4MDX - chains B and C of the 3 polymer chains in the assembly; structure by X-ray diffraction, 1.50 A resolution.

[Chain B]
Name: mRNA interferase EndoA
From: Bacillus subtilis subsp. subtilis
Notes: EC 3.1.-.-
UniProtKB: P96622 (ENDOA_BACSU); residues 1-116 here = UniProt positions 1-116
Amino-acid sequence (117 residues; each row starts with the number of its first residue; numbering starts at 0):
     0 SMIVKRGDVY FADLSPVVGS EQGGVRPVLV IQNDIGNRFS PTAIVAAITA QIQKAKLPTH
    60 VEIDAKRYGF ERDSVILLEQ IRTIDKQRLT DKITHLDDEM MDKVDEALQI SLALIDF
Disordered / not traced: 115-116
Sequence notes: expression tag (0)
Curated features (UniProtKB/Swiss-Prot):
  - site: Arg25 (Transition state stabilizer)
  - mutagenesis: Phe10 (F10A: Remains toxic in E.coli), Ser19 (S19A: Partially toxic in E.coli), Gln21 (Q21A: Not toxic in E.coli), Arg25 (R25A: Not toxic in E.coli, 50-fold decreased RNA-binding), Asn32 (N32A: Not toxic in E.coli), Thr48 (T48A: Not toxic in E.coli), Gln50 (Q50A: Remains toxic in E.coli), Lys53 (K53A: Not toxic in E.coli, 70-fold decreased RNA-binding), Leu56 (L56A: Not toxic in E.coli), His59 (H59A: Not toxic in E.coli), Arg71 (R71A: Remains toxic in E.coli), Ser73 (S73A: Not toxic in E.coli, 100-fold decreased RNA-binding), 3 further mutagenesis entries in UniProt
What the authors report for this chain:
  - binding site for RNA, mRNA (chain C): Phe10, Gly18, Ser19, Glu20, Gln21, Gly22, Arg25, Pro26, Asn32, Ile34, Phe38, Thr48, Ala49, Gln50, Lys53, Leu56, Pro57, His59, Glu70, Arg71, Ser73, Glu78, Gln79, Asp90
  - catalytic residues: Arg25 (proposed by the authors, not directly observed)
  - catalytic residues: Thr48
  - mutagenesis - R25A, N32A, T48A, K53A, H59A, S73A, E78A, Q79A: abolished catalytic activity
  - mutagenesis - F10A, Q50A, R71A, D90A: unchanged catalytic activity
  - mutagenesis - S19A: decreased catalytic activity
  - mutagenesis - R25A (55- to 100-fold), K53A (55- to 100-fold), S73A (55- to 100-fold), E78A (650-fold): decreased binding to RNA, mRNA (chain C)

[Chain C]
Molecule: RNA, mRNA
Sequence (9 nucleotides; numbered 1 to 9; the number before each row is that of its first residue):
     1 UUUACAUAA

[Chain B / chain C interface]
Residue-residue contacts - 41 pairs, chain B then chain C:
  Phe10(B) with U2(C), stacking on the base
  Gly18(B) with A4(C), hydrogen bond to the base
  Ser19(B) with A4(C), base contact; C5(C), hydrogen bond to the base; A6(C), sugar contact
  Glu20(B) with A4(C), hydrogen bond to the base
  Gln21(B) with A4(C), base contact; C5(C), hydrogen bond to the base; A6(C), base contact
  Gly22(B) with A4(C), hydrogen bond to the base
  Val24(B) with U2(C), sugar contact; DU3(C), sugar contact
  Arg25(B) with DU3(C), hydrogen bond to the phosphate; A4(C), hydrogen bond to the phosphate
  Pro26(B) with DU3(C), sugar contact
  Ile47(B) with DU3(C), base contact
  Thr48(B) with DU3(C), base contact; A4(C), hydrogen bond to the phosphate
  Ala49(B) with DU3(C), hydrogen bond to the base; A4(C), hydrogen bond to the phosphate
  Gln50(B) with A4(C), hydrogen bond to the phosphate; C5(C), phosphate contact
  Gln52(B) with C5(C), phosphate contact
  Lys53(B) with C5(C), salt bridge to the phosphate; A6(C), salt bridge to the phosphate; U7(C), base contact
  Leu56(B) with U7(C), base contact; A8(C), sugar contact
  Pro57(B) with A8(C), sugar contact
  Thr58(B) with A8(C), base contact
  His59(B) with U7(C), hydrogen bond to the base
  Phe69(B) with DU3(C), base contact
  Glu70(B) with U2(C), base contact; DU3(C), hydrogen bond to the base
  Arg71(B) with DU3(C), base contact
  Ser73(B) with DU3(C), hydrogen bond to the base
  Glu78(B) with A6(C), hydrogen bond to the base; U7(C), hydrogen bond to the base
  Gln79(B) with C5(C), base contact; A6(C), hydrogen bond to the base
  Asp90(B) with U2(C), hydrogen bond to the base
Also at the interface, not in a pair above, chain B (29 interface residues in all): Val16, Leu76, Ile109

[Overview]
The interface between chain B and chain C involves 29 residues on one side and 7 on the other; the contacts
include 18 hydrogen bonds, 2 salt bridges and 1 aromatic stacking contact. Polar pairs include Gly18(B)-A4(C),
Ser19(B)-C5(C) and Glu20(B)-A4(C). From the paper: catalytic residues Arg25(B) and Thr48(B); R25A, N32A and
T48A of chain B, among others, abolish catalytic activity; 13 substitutions were tested in all.
Chain B is mRNA interferase EndoA (Bacillus subtilis subsp. subtilis) and chain C is RNA, mRNA; the structure,
Crystal structure of Bacillus subtilis MazF in complex with RNA, was determined by X-ray diffraction together
with 4ME7 from the same study.
